PDB entry 9JC1 | electron microscopy, 2.79 A resolution | chains G and H of the 14 polymer chains in the assembly

Chain G:
Name: ATP synthase gamma chain
From: Bacillus sp. PS3
Reference sequence: A0A0M4TPJ7 (A0A0M4TPJ7_BACP3); residue numbers follow UniProt; this construct covers 1-285
Amino-acid sequence (285 residues; numbered 1 to 285; the number before each row is that of its first residue):
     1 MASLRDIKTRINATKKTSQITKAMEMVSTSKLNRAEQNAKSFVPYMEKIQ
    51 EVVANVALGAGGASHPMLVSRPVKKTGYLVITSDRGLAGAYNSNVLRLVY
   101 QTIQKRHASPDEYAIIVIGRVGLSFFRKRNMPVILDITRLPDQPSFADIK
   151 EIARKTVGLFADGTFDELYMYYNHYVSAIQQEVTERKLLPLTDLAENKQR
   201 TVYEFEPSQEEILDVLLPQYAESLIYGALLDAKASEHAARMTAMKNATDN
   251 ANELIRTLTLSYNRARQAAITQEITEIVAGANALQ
Not modelled in the structure: 1

Chain H:
Name: ATP synthase epsilon chain
From: Bacillus sp. PS3
Reference sequence: A0A0M5MQR7 (A0A0M5MQR7_BACP3); residues 1-87 here = UniProt positions 1-87
Amino-acid sequence (87 residues; row label = number of the first residue in the row):
     1 MKTIHVSVVTPDGPVYEDDVEMVSVKAKSGELGILPGHIPLVAPLEISAA
    51 RLKKGGKTQYIAVSGGFLEVRPDKVTILAQAAERAED
Not modelled in the structure: 1-3, 55-60, 85-87

How chain G and chain H interact:
Pairs across the interface (26; chain G residue first):
  S41(G) - D12(H)  hydrogen bond (side chain-backbone)
  S41(G) - G13(H)
  F42(G) - P11(H)
  Y45(G) - T10(H)
  Y45(G) - P11(H)
  Y45(G) - A79(H)
  K48(G) - T76(H)
  K48(G) - L78(H)
  I49(G) - L78(H)
  V52(G) - F67(H)  hydrophobic
  V52(G) - E69(H)
  S145(G) - D12(H)
  F146(G) - P11(H)  hydrophobic
  F146(G) - D12(H)
  K150(G) - Q80(H)
  Y203(G) - P40(H)
  E204(G) - P40(H)  hydrogen bond (backbone-backbone)
  E204(G) - L41(H)
  E204(G) - V42(H)  hydrogen bond (backbone-backbone)
  F205(G) - V42(H)
  E206(G) - V42(H)  hydrogen bond (backbone-backbone)
  E206(G) - A43(H)
  P207(G) - V42(H)
  P207(G) - P44(H)
  L216(G) - F67(H)  hydrophobic
  Q219(G) - Q80(H)
Other interface residues (no listed pair), chain G (17 interface residues in all): T201
Other interface residues (no listed pair), chain H (18 interface residues in all): V9, S29, R71

In short:
Chain G and chain H form an interface of 17 and 18 residues respectively, with 4 hydrogen bonds. Among the
polar pairs are S41(G)-D12(H), E204(G)-P40(H) and E204(G)-V42(H).
Here chain G is ATP synthase gamma chain and chain H is ATP synthase epsilon chain, both from Bacillus sp.
PS3. Entry 9JC1 (Engineering of ATP synthase) was determined by electron microscopy, deposited together with
9JC2.
